6REE - chains 4 and 7 of the 31 polymer chains in the assembly; structure by electron microscopy, 3.10 A resolution.

Chain 4:
Name: Mitochondrial ATP synthase associated protein ASA4
Source organism: Polytomella sp. Pringsheim 198.80
UniProt: D7NIZ2 (D7NIZ2_9CHLO); numbering as in UniProt (aligned over 1-294)
Amino-acid sequence (294 residues; numbered 1 to 294; the number before each row is that of its first residue):
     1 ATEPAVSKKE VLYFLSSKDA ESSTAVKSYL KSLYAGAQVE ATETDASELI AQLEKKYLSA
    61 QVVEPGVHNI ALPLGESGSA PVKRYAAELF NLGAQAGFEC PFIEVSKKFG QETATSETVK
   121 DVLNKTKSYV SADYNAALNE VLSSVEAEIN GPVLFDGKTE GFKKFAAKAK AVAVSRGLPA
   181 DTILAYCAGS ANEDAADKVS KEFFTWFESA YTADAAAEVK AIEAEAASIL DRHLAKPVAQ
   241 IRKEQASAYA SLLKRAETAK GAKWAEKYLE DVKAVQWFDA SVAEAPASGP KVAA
Disordered / not traced: 1-4

Chain 7:
Name: Mitochondrial ATP synthase associated protein ASA7
Source organism: Polytomella sp. Pringsheim 198.80
UniProt: D8V7I2 (D8V7I2_9CHLO); residue numbers follow UniProt; this construct covers 1-190
Amino-acid sequence (190 residues; row label = number of the first residue in the row):
     1 MSSVRAGVEA GRRDLTTFTF SGLQDAPVAA LSGSIKLNVA AKAGKAEVTV AAGAAKAATQ
    61 VSAAALRKLS GSKISLAEVA RISVLHSSIQ NYLLSLSNER YQLLSQWPDF TTMYGKDFYY
   121 RAHPEDLKKF YDAADEYYKL YETVTEFDSL SALASQVVPN YAARRRSTVH PAIGSTVADG
   181 AFTNFLLSKQ
Disordered / not traced: 1-14

How chain 4 and chain 7 interact:
Contacting residue pairs - 122 pairs, chain 4 then chain 7:
  Lys56(4) - Thr168(7)
  Val63(4) - Arg165(7)
  Val63(4) - Pro171(7)  hydrophobic
  Glu64(4) - Ala162(7)
  Glu64(4) - Arg166(7)  salt bridge
  Val67(4) - Tyr161(7)  hydrophobic
  Val67(4) - Arg165(7)
  His68(4) - Ser83(7)
  His68(4) - Val84(7)  hydrogen bond (backbone-backbone)
  His68(4) - Leu85(7)  hydrogen bond (backbone-backbone)
  His68(4) - Val158(7)
  His68(4) - Ala162(7)
  Asn69(4) - Val84(7)
  Ile70(4) - Leu85(7)
  Ala71(4) - Val84(7)  hydrophobic
  Ala71(4) - Ser88(7)
  Leu72(4) - Leu85(7)  hydrophobic
  Leu72(4) - Ser88(7)  hydrogen bond (backbone-side chain)
  Leu72(4) - Ile89(7)  hydrophobic
  Leu72(4) - Tyr161(7)
  Leu74(4) - Tyr92(7)  hydrophobic
  Tyr85(4) - Tyr161(7)  hydrogen bond
  Tyr85(4) - Arg165(7)
  Leu89(4) - Arg165(7)
  Leu89(4) - Ala172(7)  hydrophobic
  Phe90(4) - Ala172(7)  hydrophobic
  Gly93(4) - His170(7)
  Phe98(4) - Val169(7)
  Phe98(4) - His170(7)
  Phe98(4) - Pro171(7)
  Glu99(4) - His170(7)  hydrogen bond (backbone-side chain)
  Pro101(4) - His170(7)
  Pro101(4) - Ile173(7)  hydrophobic
  Phe102(4) - Ala181(7)  hydrophobic
  Glu104(4) - Val169(7)
  Val105(4) - Val169(7)  hydrophobic
  Val105(4) - Ala181(7)  hydrophobic
  Phe109(4) - Ala178(7)
  Phe109(4) - Ala181(7)
  Phe109(4) - Phe182(7)
  Phe109(4) - Phe185(7)
  Gly110(4) - Phe185(7)
  Thr113(4) - Phe185(7)
  Val122(4) - Phe182(7)
  Val122(4) - Phe185(7)  hydrophobic
  Val122(4) - Leu186(7)  hydrophobic
  Leu123(4) - Phe182(7)  hydrophobic
  Thr126(4) - Phe182(7)
  Tyr129(4) - Ala178(7)
  Val130(4) - Asp179(7)
  Val130(4) - Phe182(7)  hydrophobic
  Ser131(4) - Asp179(7)  hydrogen bond
  Tyr134(4) - Asp179(7)
  Tyr134(4) - Thr183(7)
  Leu138(4) - Phe182(7)  hydrophobic
  Leu138(4) - Leu186(7)  hydrophobic
  Phe155(4) - Phe185(7)  hydrophobic
  Phe155(4) - Leu186(7)  hydrophobic
  Phe155(4) - Gln190(7)
  Gly157(4) - Lys189(7)
  Phe162(4) - Leu186(7)
  Phe162(4) - Ser188(7)
  Phe165(4) - Leu186(7)  hydrophobic
  Ala166(4) - Leu187(7)  hydrophobic
  Ala169(4) - Leu187(7)  hydrophobic
  Lys170(4) - Leu187(7)
  Ala173(4) - Thr183(7)
  Leu178(4) - Thr183(7)
  Ile183(4) - Asn184(7)  hydrogen bond (backbone-side chain)
  Leu184(4) - Asn184(7)
  Leu184(4) - Leu187(7)  hydrophobic
  Leu184(4) - Ser188(7)
  Cys187(4) - Asn184(7)  hydrogen bond
  Trp206(4) - Thr176(7)
  Trp206(4) - Gly180(7)
  Phe207(4) - Val177(7)  hydrophobic
  Ala210(4) - Thr176(7)
  Ala210(4) - Val177(7)  hydrophobic
  Tyr211(4) - Val177(7)
  Asp214(4) - Gly174(7)
  Asp214(4) - Ser175(7)  hydrogen bond (side chain-backbone)
  Asp214(4) - Thr176(7)  hydrogen bond
  Asp214(4) - Val177(7)  hydrogen bond (side chain-backbone)
  Glu218(4) - Tyr161(7)
  Glu218(4) - Arg164(7)  salt bridge
  Glu218(4) - Arg165(7)  salt bridge
  Ile222(4) - Val157(7)  hydrophobic
  Ile222(4) - Tyr161(7)  hydrophobic
  Glu223(4) - Tyr92(7)
  Glu225(4) - Gln156(7)
  Glu225(4) - Val157(7)
  Ala226(4) - Leu93(7)
  Ala227(4) - Leu96(7)  hydrophobic
  Ile229(4) - Gln156(7)
  Leu230(4) - Leu93(7)  hydrophobic
  Leu230(4) - Leu96(7)  hydrophobic
  Leu230(4) - Ser97(7)
  Leu230(4) - Leu150(7)  hydrophobic
  Leu230(4) - Leu153(7)  hydrophobic
  Asp231(4) - Arg100(7)  salt bridge
  His233(4) - Thr143(7)
  His233(4) - Ser149(7)  hydrogen bond
  His233(4) - Leu153(7)
  Leu234(4) - Arg100(7)
  Leu234(4) - Thr143(7)
  Leu234(4) - Val144(7)  hydrophobic
  Ala235(4) - Lys139(7)
  Lys236(4) - Thr143(7)  hydrogen bond (backbone-side chain)
  Val238(4) - Glu142(7)
  Val238(4) - Thr143(7)
  Val238(4) - Glu146(7)
  Ile241(4) - Thr143(7)
  Ile241(4) - Ser149(7)
  Arg242(4) - Glu146(7)  salt bridge
  Gln245(4) - Ser149(7)  hydrogen bond (side chain-backbone)
  Gln245(4) - Ala152(7)
  Val275(4) - Arg81(7)
  Phe278(4) - Val79(7)
  Phe278(4) - Arg81(7)
  Asp279(4) - Arg81(7)  salt bridge
  Pro290(4) - Val79(7)  hydrophobic
  Val292(4) - Val79(7)  hydrophobic
Interface residues without a listed pair, chain 4 (77 interface residues in all): Gly75, Ser106, Lys108, Ala114, Asp156, Arg176, Ala180
Interface residues without a listed pair, chain 7 (57 interface residues in all): Ala80, Ile82, Leu140, Asp148, Asn160

In short:
Chain 4 and chain 7 form an interface of 77 and 57 residues respectively, with 14 hydrogen bonds and 6 salt
bridges. Among the polar pairs are Glu64(4)-Arg166(7), Glu218(4)-Arg164(7) and Glu218(4)-Arg165(7).
Chain 4 is Mitochondrial ATP synthase associated protein ASA4 and chain 7 is Mitochondrial ATP synthase
associated protein ASA7, both from Polytomella sp. Pringsheim 198.80; the structure, Cryo-EM structure of
Polytomella F-ATP synthase, Rotary substate 3B, composite map, was determined by electron microscopy (same
publication as 6RD4, 6RD5, 6RD6, 6RD7, 6RD8, 6RD9 and 46 further entries).
